PDB entry 5JJ1 | X-ray diffraction, 3.30 A resolution | chains H and I of the 12 polymer chains in the assembly

== Chain H (and I) ==
Protein: Portal protein
Source organism: Enterobacteria phage P22
Notes: chain I of this document is another copy of the same molecule, construct and numbering; everything in this record applies to it too
UniProt: P26744 (PORTL_BPP22); numbering as in UniProt (aligned over 1-602)
Chain sequence (610 residues; row label = number of the first residue in the row):
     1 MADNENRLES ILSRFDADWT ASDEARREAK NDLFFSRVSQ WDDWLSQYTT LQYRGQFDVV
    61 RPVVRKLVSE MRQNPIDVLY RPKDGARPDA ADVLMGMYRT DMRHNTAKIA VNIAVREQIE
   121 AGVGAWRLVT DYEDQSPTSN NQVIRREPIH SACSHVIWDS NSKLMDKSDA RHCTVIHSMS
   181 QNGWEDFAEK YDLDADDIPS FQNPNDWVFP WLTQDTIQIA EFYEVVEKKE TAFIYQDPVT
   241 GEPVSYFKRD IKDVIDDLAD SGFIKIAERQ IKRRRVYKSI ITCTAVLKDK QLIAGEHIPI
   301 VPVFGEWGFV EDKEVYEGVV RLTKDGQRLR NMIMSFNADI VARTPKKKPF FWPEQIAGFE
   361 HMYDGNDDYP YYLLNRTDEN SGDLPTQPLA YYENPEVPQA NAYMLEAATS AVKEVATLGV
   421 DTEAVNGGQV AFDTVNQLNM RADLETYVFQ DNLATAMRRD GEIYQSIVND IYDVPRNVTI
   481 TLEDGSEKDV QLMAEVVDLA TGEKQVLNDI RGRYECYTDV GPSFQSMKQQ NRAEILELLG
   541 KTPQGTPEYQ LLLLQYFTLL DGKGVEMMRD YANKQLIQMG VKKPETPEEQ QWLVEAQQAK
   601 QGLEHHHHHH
Not modelled in the structure: 1-8, 594-610
Sequence notes: expression tag (603-610)
Curated features (UniProtKB/Swiss-Prot):
  - mutagenesis: Val-64 (V64A/T/M: Overpackaging), Val-303 (V303A/T/M/Y: Overpackaging)

== Chain H / chain I interface ==
Residue-residue contacts (109):
  Arg-26(H) with Trp-211(I)
  Asn-31(H) with Trp-41(I)
  Gln-47(H) with Tyr-53(I)
  Asp-84(H) with Arg-99(I); Lys-563(I), salt bridge
  Ser-162(H) with Asn-182(I), hydrogen bond (side chain-backbone)
  Lys-163(H) with Glu-147(I); Ile-149(I)
  Leu-164(H) with Glu-147(I)
  Asp-166(H) with Thr-106(I)
  Lys-167(H) with Asn-182(I), hydrogen bond
  Asp-169(H) with Asp-186(I)
  Lys-228(H) with Ala-188(I)
  Glu-230(H) with Glu-189(I)
  Tyr-246(H) with Ala-188(I)
  Lys-248(H) with Phe-187(I); Ala-188(I), hydrogen bond (side chain-backbone); Glu-189(I); Lys-190(I); Tyr-191(I); Asp-192(I), salt bridge
  Arg-249(H) with Glu-189(I)
  Asp-250(H) with Glu-189(I); Lys-190(I)
  Ile-251(H) with Ile-293(I), hydrophobic
  Glu-306(H) with His-150(I)
  Trp-307(H) with Gln-40(I)
  Gly-308(H) with His-150(I)
  Phe-309(H) with His-150(I)
  Glu-311(H) with Ala-152(I); Ser-178(I); Met-179(I); Ser-180(I), hydrogen bond
  Asp-312(H) with Met-179(I); Gln-181(I), hydrogen bond
  Lys-313(H) with Trp-211(I)
  Gly-318(H) with Arg-61(I), hydrogen bond (backbone-side chain)
  Arg-321(H) with Gln-40(I); Trp-41(I); Gly-55(I), hydrogen bond (side chain-backbone); Asp-58(I), salt bridge; Arg-61(I)
  Leu-322(H) with Asp-58(I); Val-59(I), hydrophobic
  Asp-325(H) with Gln-56(I), hydrogen bond
  Arg-328(H) with Gln-56(I)
  Leu-329(H) with Asn-337(I)
  Arg-343(H) with Tyr-363(I)
  Lys-347(H) with Tyr-369(I), hydrogen bond (backbone-side chain)
  Lys-348(H) with Tyr-369(I), hydrogen bond (backbone-side chain); Tyr-371(I)
  Ile-356(H) with Tyr-372(I)
  Glu-379(H) with Arg-376(I); Thr-377(I)
  Leu-384(H) with Leu-384(I)
  Thr-386(H) with Phe-351(I)
  Tyr-392(H) with Pro-349(I), hydrophobic; Phe-351(I); Tyr-391(I)
  Glu-393(H) with Tyr-391(I)
  Asn-394(H) with Ala-390(I), hydrogen bond (side chain-backbone); Tyr-392(I); Glu-393(I)
  Glu-396(H) with Tyr-392(I), hydrogen bond; Glu-393(I); Asn-394(I); Pro-395(I)
  Gln-399(H) with Pro-395(I)
  Asn-401(H) with Asn-337(I), hydrogen bond
  Tyr-403(H) with Ala-402(I), hydrogen bond (side chain-backbone); Leu-405(I)
  Met-404(H) with Ile-333(I), hydrophobic; Phe-336(I), hydrophobic
  Ala-407(H) with Leu-405(I), hydrophobic
  Ala-411(H) with Val-59(I), hydrophobic
  Thr-417(H) with Arg-65(I), hydrogen bond
  Asp-421(H) with Glu-423(I)
  Thr-422(H) with Glu-423(I), hydrogen bond
  Val-430(H) with Ser-69(I); Met-71(I), hydrophobic
  Ala-431(H) with Met-71(I)
  Thr-434(H) with Ile-109(I)
  Leu-438(H) with Thr-106(I); Ile-109(I), hydrophobic
  Arg-441(H) with His-104(I), hydrogen bond (backbone-side chain)
  Ala-442(H) with Thr-106(I), hydrogen bond (backbone-side chain)
  Leu-444(H) with Thr-106(I)
  Asp-509(H) with Asp-134(I); Ser-136(I)
  Ile-510(H) with Asp-134(I)
  Tyr-514(H) with Arg-103(I); His-104(I), hydrogen bond (side chain-backbone)
  Cys-516(H) with His-104(I)
  Tyr-517(H) with Arg-103(I)
  Thr-518(H) with Arg-103(I); His-104(I), hydrogen bond (backbone-side chain)
  Asp-519(H) with Arg-103(I); His-104(I), salt bridge; Asn-105(I), hydrogen bond (side chain-backbone); Lys-108(I), salt bridge
  Gln-525(H) with Leu-559(I)
  Ser-526(H) with Leu-559(I); Val-565(I)
  Lys-541(H) with Ile-535(I); Tyr-556(I), hydrogen bond (backbone-side chain)
  Pro-543(H) with Gln-544(I)
  Pro-547(H) with Leu-553(I), hydrophobic
  Leu-551(H) with Leu-553(I)
  Lys-582(H) with Met-567(I)
Also at the interface, not in a pair above, chain H (90 interface residues in all): Ser-46, Tyr-48, Lys-83, Gly-85, Asn-161, Val-315, Val-319, Lys-324, Pro-345, Pro-349, Ala-400, Glu-414, Asn-426, Val-435, Asn-508, Lys-528, Glu-548, Val-581, Lys-583
Also at the interface, not in a pair above, chain I (86 interface residues in all): Phe-57, Thr-100, Ile-113, Arg-116, Gln-135, Thr-138, Leu-212, Thr-213, Lys-347, Phe-350, Pro-385, Pro-398, Asn-401, Glu-406, Thr-422, Glu-534, Tyr-549, Asp-570, Trp-592

== Summary ==
90 residues of chain H and 86 residues of chain I are in contact, with 22 hydrogen bonds and 5 salt bridges.
Among the polar pairs are Asp-84(H)/Lys-563(I), Lys-248(H)/Asp-192(I) and Arg-321(H)/Asp-58(I). Curated
annotation (UniProt) lists 2 mutagenesis sites on chain H.
Chain H and chain I are both Portal protein (Enterobacteria phage P22); the structure, Structure of the
Immature Procapsid Conformation of P22 Portal Protein, was determined by X-ray diffraction, deposited together
with 5JJ3.
